Entry 5KFS (X-ray diffraction, 1.46 A resolution); this record covers chains A and P of the 3 polymer chains in the assembly.

== Chain A ==
Protein: DNA polymerase eta
Source organism: Homo sapiens
Notes: EC 2.7.7.7
UniProt: Q9Y253 (POLH_HUMAN); residues 1-432 here = UniProt positions 1-432
Chain sequence (435 residues; each row starts with the number of its first residue; numbers below 1 keep their minus sign (Gly-2 is residue -2)):
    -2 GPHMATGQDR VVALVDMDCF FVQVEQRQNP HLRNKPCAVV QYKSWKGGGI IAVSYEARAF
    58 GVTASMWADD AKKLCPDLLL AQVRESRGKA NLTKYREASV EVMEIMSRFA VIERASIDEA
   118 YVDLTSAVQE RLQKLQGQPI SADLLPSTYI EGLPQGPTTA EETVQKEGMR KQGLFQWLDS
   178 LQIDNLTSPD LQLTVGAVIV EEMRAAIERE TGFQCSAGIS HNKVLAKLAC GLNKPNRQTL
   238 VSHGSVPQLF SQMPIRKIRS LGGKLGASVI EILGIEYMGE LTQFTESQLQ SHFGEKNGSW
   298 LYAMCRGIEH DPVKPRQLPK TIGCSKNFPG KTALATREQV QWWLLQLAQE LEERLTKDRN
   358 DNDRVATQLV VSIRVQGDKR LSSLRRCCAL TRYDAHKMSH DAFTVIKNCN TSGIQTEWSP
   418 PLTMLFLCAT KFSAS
Not modelled in the structure: 155-159
Construct notes: expression tag (-2 to 0); engineered mutation Ala61 (Arg in Q9Y253)
Curated features (UniProtKB/Swiss-Prot):
  - binding site (Mg(2+)): Asp13, Met14, Asp115, Glu116
  - binding site (Mn(2+)): Asp13, Met14, Asp115, Glu116
  - natural variant: Val37 (deletion: In XPV), Leu75 (deletion: In XPV), Arg93 (R93P: In XPV), Arg111 (R111H: In XPV), Thr122 (T122P: In XPV), Gly153 (G153D: In a breast cancer sample), Thr191 (T191P: In XPV), Gly263 (G263V: In XPV), Val266 (V266D: In XPV), Gly295 (G295R: In XPV), Arg361 (R361S: In XPV)
  - mutagenesis: Tyr52 (Y52A/F: Reduces DNA polymerase activity; Y52E: Reduces DNA polymerase activity. Increases fidelity of replication and reduces translesion bypass), Ser62 (S62G: Increased DNA polymerase activity and translesion bypass compared to wild-type), Ala68 (A68S/V: Severe reduction in thymine dimer translesion bypass), Asn324 to Pro326 (Reduces binding to chromatin and to monoubiquitinated PCNA. Abolishes binding to monoubiquitinated PCNA; when associated with 705-E--H-713 Del)
Bound ions: Ca2+: Asp13, Met14, Asp115 (together with 2'-deoxyadenosine 5'-triphosphate); K+: Asp13, Asp115, Glu116 (together with 2'-deoxyadenosine 5'-triphosphate) (shared with DT8(P) of chain P)
Ligand contacts: 2'-deoxyadenosine 5'-triphosphate (DTP): Asp13, Met14, Asp15, Cys16, Phe17, Phe18, Ile48, Ala49, Tyr52, Arg55, Ile114, Asp115, Lys231

== Chain P ==
Molecule: 8-nt DNA strand
Sequence (8 nucleotides; each row starts with the number of its first residue):
     1 AGCGTCAT
Bound ions: K+: DT8 (together with 2'-deoxyadenosine 5'-triphosphate) (shared with Asp13(A), Asp115(A), Glu116(A) of chain A)

== How chain A and chain P interact ==
Residue-residue contacts (21; chain A residue first):
  Ser113(A) - DT8(P)  hydrogen bond to the phosphate
  Asp115(A) - DT8(P)  phosphate contact
  Glu116(A) - DT8(P)  sugar contact
  Lys224(A) - DT8(P)  salt bridge to the phosphate
  Ile255(A) - DA7(P)  phosphate contact
  Arg256(A) - DA7(P)  phosphate contact
  Ser257(A) - DC6(P)  phosphate contact
  Ser257(A) - DA7(P)  hydrogen bond to the phosphate
  Leu258(A) - DA7(P)  hydrogen bond to the phosphate
  Gly259(A) - DA7(P)  hydrogen bond to the phosphate
  Gly260(A) - DC6(P)  phosphate contact
  Gly260(A) - DA7(P)  phosphate contact
  Lys261(A) - DT5(P)  salt bridge to the phosphate
  Lys261(A) - DC6(P)  hydrogen bond to the phosphate
  Leu262(A) - DC6(P)  hydrogen bond to the phosphate
  Arg377(A) - DG4(P)  salt bridge to the phosphate
  Leu381(A) - DC3(P)  phosphate contact
  Arg382(A) - DG2(P)  sugar contact
  Arg382(A) - DC3(P)  hydrogen bond to the phosphate
  Arg383(A) - DG2(P)  phosphate contact
  Cys384(A) - DG2(P)  hydrogen bond to the phosphate
Other interface residues (no listed pair), chain A (20 interface residues in all): Lys376, Ser379, Ser380
Other interface residues (no listed pair), chain P (8 interface residues in all): DA1

== In short ==
Chain A and chain P form an interface of 20 and 8 residues respectively; the contacts include 8 hydrogen bonds
and 3 salt bridges. Among the polar pairs are Ser113(A)-DT8(P), Ser257(A)-DA7(P) and Leu258(A)-DA7(P). Bound
to chain A: 2'-deoxyadenosine 5'-triphosphate.
Chain A is DNA polymerase eta (Homo sapiens) and chain P is an 8-nt DNA strand; the structure, Human DNA
polymerase eta R61A-DNA ternary complex: ground state at pH7.0 (K+ MES) with 1 Ca2+ ..., was determined by
X-ray diffraction (same publication as 5KFA, 5KFB, 5KFC, 5KFD, 5KFE, 5KFF and 28 further entries).
